PDB entry 6ZC2 | X-ray diffraction, 1.13 A resolution | chain A

[Chain A]
Molecule: RahU protein
From: Pseudomonas aeruginosa PAO1
UniProtKB: Q9I710 (Q9I710_PSEAE); numbering as in UniProt (aligned over 1-136)
Chain sequence (141 residues; numbered 1 to 141; the number before each row is that of its first residue):
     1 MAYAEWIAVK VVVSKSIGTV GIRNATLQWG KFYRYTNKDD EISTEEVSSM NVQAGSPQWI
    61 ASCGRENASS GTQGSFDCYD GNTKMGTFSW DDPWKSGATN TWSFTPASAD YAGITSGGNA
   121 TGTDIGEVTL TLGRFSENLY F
Unresolved in the structure: 1, 139-141
Sequence notes: expression tag (137-141)
Reported in the primary citation:
  - binding site for 2-amino-2-hydroxymethyl-propane-1,3-diol: W94
  - mutagenesis - N100A: decreased stability
  - mutagenesis - W29A, W94A: abolished binding to CPE/POPC/cholesterol
  - mutagenesis - D39A, E41A: decreased binding to vesicles
  - mutagenesis - W94A: abolished binding to Sf9

[Summary]
From the paper: a binding site for 2-amino-2-hydroxymethyl-propane-1,3-diol at W94; W29A and W94A abolish
binding to CPE/POPC/cholesterol; 5 substitutions were tested in all.
Chain A is RahU protein (Pseudomonas aeruginosa PAO1); the structure, Crystal structure of RahU protein in
complex with TRIS molecule, was determined by X-ray diffraction together with 6ZC1 from the same study.
